PDB entry 8SUW | electron microscopy, 3.15 A resolution | chains E and M of the 16 polymer chains in the assembly

# Chain E
Molecule: SIR2-like domain-containing protein
From: Escherichia coli
UniProtKB: A0A7B5N0T7 (A0A7B5N0T7_ECOLX); residues 1-415 here = UniProt positions 1-415
Chain sequence (415 residues; row label = number of the first residue in the row):
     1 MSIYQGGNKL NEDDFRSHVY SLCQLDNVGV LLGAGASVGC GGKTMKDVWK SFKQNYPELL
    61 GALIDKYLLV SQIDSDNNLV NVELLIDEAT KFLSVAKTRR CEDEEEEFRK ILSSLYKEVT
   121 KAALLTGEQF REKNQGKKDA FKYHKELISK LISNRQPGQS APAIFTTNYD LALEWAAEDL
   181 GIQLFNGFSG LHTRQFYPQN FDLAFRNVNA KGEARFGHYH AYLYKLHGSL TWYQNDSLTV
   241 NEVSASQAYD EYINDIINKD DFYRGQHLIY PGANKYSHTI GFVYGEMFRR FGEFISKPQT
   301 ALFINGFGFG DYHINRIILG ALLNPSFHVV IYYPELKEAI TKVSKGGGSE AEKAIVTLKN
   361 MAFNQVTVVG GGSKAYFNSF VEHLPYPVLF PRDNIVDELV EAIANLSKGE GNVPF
Disordered / not traced: 1, 211-216, 408-415
Residues lining bound ligands: Adenosine-5-Diphosphoribose (AR6; [(2R,3S,4R,5R)-5-(6-aminopurin-9-yl)-3,4-dihydroxy-oxolan-2-yl]methyl [hydroxy-[[(2R,3S,4R,5S)-3,4,5-trihydroxyoxolan-2-yl]methoxy]phosphoryl] hydrogen phosphate): Gly-33, Ala-34, Gly-35, Val-38, Thr-44, Met-45, Lys-46, Asn-81, Glu-83, Thr-167, His-227, Asn-305, Gly-306, Phe-307, Gly-308, Gly-310, Asp-311, Tyr-333, Ala-375, Tyr-376, Phe-377
Reported in the primary citation:
  - catalytic residues: His-227, Asp-311, His-313
  - mutagenesis - H227A, D311A, H313A: abolished catalytic activity on NAD+
  - mutagenesis - H227A, D311A, H313A: decreased catalytic activity on single-stranded DNA
  - mutagenesis - H227A: decreased growth

# Chain M
Molecule: Nucleoside triphosphate hydrolase
From: Escherichia coli
UniProtKB: A0A822U1Y5 (A0A822U1Y5_ECOLX); residues 1-610 here = UniProt positions 1-610
Chain sequence (610 residues; numbered 1 to 610; the number before each row is that of its first residue):
     1 MSLFKLTEIS AIGYVVGLEG ERIRINLHEG LQGRLASHRK GVSSVTQPGD LIGFDAGNIL
    61 VVARVTDMAF VEADKAHKAN VGTSDLADIP LRQIIAYAIG FVKRELNGYV FISEDWRLPA
   121 LGSSAVPLTS DFLNIIYSID KEELPKAVEL GVDSRTKTVK IFASVDKLLS RHLAVLGSTG
   181 YGKSNFNALL TRKVSEKYPN SRIVIFDING EYAQAFTGIP NVKHTILGES PNVDSLEKKQ
   241 QKGELYSEEY YCYKKIPYQA LGFAGLIKLL RPSDKTQLPA LRNALSAINR THFKSRNIYL
   301 EKDDGETFLL YDDCRDTNQS KLAEWLDLLR RRRLKRTNVW PPFKSLATLV AEFGCVAADR
   361 SNGSKRDAFG FSNVLPLVKI IQQLAEDIRF KSIVNLNGGG ELADGGTHWD KAMSDEVDYF
   421 FGKEKGQEND WNVHIVNMKN LAQDHAPMLL SALLEMFAEI LFRRGQERSY PTVLLLEEAH
   481 HYLRDPYAEI DSQIKAYERL AKEGRKFKCS LIVSTQRPSE LSPTVLAMCS NWFSLRLTNE
   541 RDLQALRYAM ESGNEQILKQ ISGLPRGDAV AFGSAFNLPV RISINQARPG PKSSDAVFSE
   601 EWANCTELRC
Disordered / not traced: 1-2, 72-88, 485-497, 606-610
Bound ions: Mg2+: Ser-178 (together with ADP)
Residues lining bound ligands: ADP (adenosine-5'-diphosphate): Ser-178, Thr-179, Gly-180, Tyr-181, Gly-182, Lys-183, Ser-184, Asn-185, Arg-566, Ile-584, Asn-585, Gln-586

# How chain E and chain M interact
Residue-residue contacts (18; chain E residue first):
  Tyr-20(E) with Asn-58(M)
  Gln-24(E) with Asn-58(M)
  Leu-180(E) with Leu-3(M)
  Ile-182(E) with Phe-4(M), hydrophobic
  Tyr-219(E) with Phe-4(M)
  Pro-385(E) with Asn-58(M)
  Tyr-386(E) with Asn-58(M), hydrogen bond (backbone-side chain); Arg-104(M)
  Pro-387(E) with Arg-104(M), hydrogen bond (backbone-side chain)
  Val-388(E) with Gly-57(M); Asn-58(M); Arg-104(M); Tyr-109(M), hydrophobic
  Leu-389(E) with Asp-55(M)
  Pro-391(E) with Leu-6(M); Glu-8(M)
  Arg-392(E) with Arg-104(M)
  Ile-395(E) with Arg-39(M)
Interface residues without a listed pair, chain E (17 interface residues in all): Ser-149, Ile-152, Ser-153, Phe-390
Interface residues without a listed pair, chain M (15 interface residues in all): Lys-5, Ile-59, Leu-60, Val-126, Phe-132

# Overview
17 residues of chain E and 15 residues of chain M are in contact; the contacts include 2 hydrogen bonds. Polar
contacts include Tyr-386(E)/Asn-58(M) and Pro-387(E)/Arg-104(M). Ligands of chain E:
Adenosine-5-Diphosphoribose. Chain M binds ADP. From the paper: catalytic residues His-227(E), Asp-311(E) and
His-313(E); H227A, D311A and H313A of chain E abolish catalytic activity on NAD+.
Here chain E is SIR2-like domain-containing protein and chain M is Nucleoside triphosphate hydrolase, both
from Escherichia coli. Entry 8SUW (E. coli SIR2-HerA complex (dodecamer SIR2 bound 4 protomers of HerA)) was
determined by electron microscopy together with 8SU9, 8SUB, 8SXX, 8UAE and 8UAF from the same study.
